PDB entry 2O5J | X-ray diffraction, 3.00 A resolution | chains A and B of the 8 polymer chains in the assembly

[Chain A (and B)]
Protein: DNA-directed RNA polymerase alpha chain
Organism: Thermus thermophilus
Notes: EC 2.7.7.6; chain B of this document is another copy of the same molecule, construct and numbering; everything in this record applies to it too
Reference sequence: Q5SHR6 (RPOA_THET8); residues 1-315 here = UniProt positions 1-315
Chain sequence (315 residues; numbered 1 to 315; the number before each row is that of its first residue):
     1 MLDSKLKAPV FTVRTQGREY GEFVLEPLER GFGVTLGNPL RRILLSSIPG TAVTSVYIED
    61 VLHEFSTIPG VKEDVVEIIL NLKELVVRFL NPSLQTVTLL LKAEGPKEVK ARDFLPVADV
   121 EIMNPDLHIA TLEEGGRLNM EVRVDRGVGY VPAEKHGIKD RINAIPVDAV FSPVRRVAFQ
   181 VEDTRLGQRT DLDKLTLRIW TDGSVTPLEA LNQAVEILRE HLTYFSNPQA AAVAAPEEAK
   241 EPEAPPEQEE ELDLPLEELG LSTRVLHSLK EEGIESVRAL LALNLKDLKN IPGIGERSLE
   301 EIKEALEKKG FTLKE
Unresolved in the structure: 230-315

[How chain A and chain B interact]
Pairs across the interface (47; chain A residue first):
  K5(A) - Y224(B)
  A8(A) - Y224(B)  hydrophobic
  P9(A) - Y224(B)
  F11(A) - N227(B)
  F11(A) - P228(B)  hydrophobic
  F11(A) - Q229(B)
  V13(A) - Q229(B)  hydrogen bond (backbone-backbone)
  L25(A) - F225(B)  hydrophobic
  L28(A) - H221(B)
  T35(A) - R42(B)
  L36(A) - L218(B)  hydrophobic
  L36(A) - H221(B)
  P39(A) - P39(B)  hydrophobic
  R42(A) - G31(B)  hydrogen bond (side chain-backbone)
  R42(A) - V34(B)
  R42(A) - T35(B)
  I43(A) - F32(B)  hydrophobic
  I43(A) - T35(B)
  S47(A) - F32(B)
  K155(A) - R189(B)
  R189(A) - K155(B)  hydrogen bond (side chain-backbone)
  V215(A) - L222(B)
  V215(A) - F225(B)  hydrophobic
  I217(A) - F32(B)  hydrophobic
  L218(A) - L222(B)  hydrophobic
  R219(A) - R219(B)
  R219(A) - L222(B)
  R219(A) - T223(B)  hydrogen bond
  H221(A) - F32(B)
  H221(A) - L36(B)
  L222(A) - V215(B)
  L222(A) - L218(B)  hydrophobic
  L222(A) - R219(B)
  L222(A) - L222(B)  hydrophobic
  Y224(A) - P9(B)  hydrophobic
  Y224(A) - L25(B)
  F225(A) - F11(B)  hydrophobic
  F225(A) - L25(B)  hydrophobic
  F225(A) - L40(B)  hydrophobic
  F225(A) - V215(B)  hydrophobic
  N227(A) - F11(B)
  P228(A) - F11(B)
  P228(A) - V13(B)  hydrophobic
  Q229(A) - V10(B)
  Q229(A) - F11(B)  hydrogen bond (backbone-backbone)
  Q229(A) - T12(B)
  Q229(A) - V13(B)  hydrogen bond (backbone-backbone)
Also at the interface, not in a pair above, chain A (32 interface residues in all): T12, E29, G31, F32, N38, N212
Also at the interface, not in a pair above, chain B (33 interface residues in all): N38, S46, V148, H156, L195, L211

[Overview]
32 residues of chain A face 33 of chain B across their interface, with 6 hydrogen bonds. Polar pairs include
R42(A)-G31(B), R189(A)-K155(B) and R219(A)-T223(B).
Chain A and chain B are both DNA-directed RNA polymerase alpha chain (Thermus thermophilus); the structure,
Crystal structure of the T. thermophilus RNAP polymerase elongation complex with the NTP substrate analog, was
determined by X-ray diffraction together with 2PPB from the same study.
